Entry 6HIY (electron microscopy, 3.27 A resolution); this record covers chains CP and CA of the 41 polymer chains in the assembly.

# Chain CP
Molecule: bS16m
From: Trypanosoma brucei brucei
UniProtKB: Q384N9 (Q384N9_TRYB2); residue numbers follow UniProt; this construct covers 1-188
Chain sequence (188 residues; numbered 1 to 188; the number before each row is that of its first residue):
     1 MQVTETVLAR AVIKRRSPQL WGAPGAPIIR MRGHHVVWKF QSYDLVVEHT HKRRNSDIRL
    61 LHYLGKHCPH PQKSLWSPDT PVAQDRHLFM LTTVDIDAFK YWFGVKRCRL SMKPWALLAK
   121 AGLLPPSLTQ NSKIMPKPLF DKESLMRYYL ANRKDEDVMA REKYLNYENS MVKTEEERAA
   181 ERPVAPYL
Not modelled in the structure: 1-8

# Chain CA
Molecule: 9S rRNA
From: Trypanosoma brucei brucei
Sequence (621 nucleotides; each row starts with the number of its first residue):
     1 UAAAUUAUGG UCAAUUGUUA GUAUUCAUAU UAAUUUUUUU AAAUGUUUUA UCAUUUUAUA
    61 AAGGUUUAUU UUUGAAAGAU UUUUUGUAUA AAAUUUUAGG AAUAGUUAAU AAUAAUUUAU
   121 AAUUUUGAUU AGAUUGUUUU GUUAAUGCUA UUAGAUGGGU GUGGAAAAAU AAAAAAAAUA
   181 AUUAAUAUAU AUCAAUAAUA AAUUAAAUUA AUCUAUUAGU CAGAAAUGGA UGCCAGCCGU
   241 UGCGGUAAUU UCUAUGCUUU UAAAUAUUAU ACAAUUAUCA UAUUAAAUUG UUAAGUGUUG
   301 AUUUAACCAA UAAAAAUAUA AAUAAUUUUU AUUUGUUUUU AAACACCAUU AGGUAUAUGC
   361 AAAUAUAAAA UUAUAGUAAU UAUAAAUUAU AUUAUAUUAU AUUUAUUCAU AUAAUUAAUA
   421 GGAUAAUAUU UGUAGUUUUU GAUACCAUGA UAAGGAUUAU AAAUUGAAAG UGGUAAUAUC
   481 AUAAUCAAAA UUUAUUAUUU AUAUUAAAUA UGUAUGUGUA GAUAAAAUAA GAAAUUAAAA
   541 AGGUAUUGUU GCCCACCAAU UUUUAUAAUA AAAAUAACGU GCAGUAAUUA AUAUAUUUAU
   601 AAAAAUAUAU UUUUUUUUUU U
Not modelled in the structure: 395-537
Differences from the reference sequence: conflict U298 (C2839 in 343546); insertion (614-621)

# How chain CP and chain CA interact
Pairs across the interface (81):
  Ala9(CP) - U57(CA)  hydrogen bond to the phosphate
  Ala9(CP) - A58(CA)  hydrogen bond to the phosphate
  Ala9(CP) - A165(CA)  base contact
  Ala9(CP) - A166(CA)  hydrogen bond to the base
  Arg10(CP) - A58(CA)  hydrogen bond to the phosphate
  Arg10(CP) - A166(CA)  base contact
  Arg10(CP) - A168(CA)  sugar contact
  Ala11(CP) - A168(CA)  hydrogen bond to the sugar
  Val12(CP) - A168(CA)  hydrogen bond to the sugar
  Val12(CP) - A169(CA)  base contact
  Ile13(CP) - U46(CA)  base contact
  Ile13(CP) - U57(CA)  base contact
  Ile13(CP) - A58(CA)  phosphate contact
  Lys14(CP) - A60(CA)  phosphate contact
  Lys14(CP) - A171(CA)  salt bridge to the phosphate
  Arg15(CP) - U46(CA)  salt bridge to the phosphate
  Arg15(CP) - U170(CA)  hydrogen bond to the sugar
  Arg15(CP) - A171(CA)  salt bridge to the phosphate
  Arg16(CP) - U44(CA)  hydrogen bond to the base
  Arg16(CP) - U46(CA)  salt bridge to the phosphate
  Arg16(CP) - A172(CA)  hydrogen bond to the base
  Ser17(CP) - A172(CA)  sugar contact
  Ser17(CP) - A174(CA)  base contact
  Pro18(CP) - U46(CA)  base contact
  Pro18(CP) - U57(CA)  sugar contact
  Pro18(CP) - A174(CA)  sugar contact
  Pro18(CP) - A176(CA)  base contact
  Gln19(CP) - U57(CA)  hydrogen bond to the sugar
  Gln19(CP) - A174(CA)  hydrogen bond to the sugar
  Gln19(CP) - A176(CA)  hydrogen bond to the sugar
  Leu20(CP) - U56(CA)  sugar contact
  Leu20(CP) - A176(CA)  sugar contact
  Leu20(CP) - A177(CA)  sugar contact
  Trp21(CP) - U56(CA)  hydrogen bond to the sugar
  Trp21(CP) - U57(CA)  phosphate contact
  Trp21(CP) - A76(CA)  sugar contact
  Gly22(CP) - U57(CA)  phosphate contact
  Gly22(CP) - A75(CA)  base contact
  Gly22(CP) - G164(CA)  hydrogen bond to the base
  Ala23(CP) - A58(CA)  sugar contact
  Ala23(CP) - A165(CA)  base contact
  Pro24(CP) - A75(CA)  base contact
  Pro24(CP) - G164(CA)  base contact
  Gly25(CP) - A76(CA)  base contact
  Ala26(CP) - A76(CA)  base contact
  Ala26(CP) - A77(CA)  sugar contact
  Arg30(CP) - A174(CA)  sugar contact
  Arg32(CP) - A174(CA)  salt bridge to the phosphate
  His34(CP) - A195(CA)  base contact
  His35(CP) - U40(CA)  hydrogen bond to the base
  His35(CP) - A41(CA)  stacking on the base
  His35(CP) - A185(CA)  phosphate contact
  His35(CP) - U186(CA)  salt bridge to the phosphate
  His35(CP) - A195(CA)  base contact
  Val36(CP) - U40(CA)  sugar contact
  Val36(CP) - A195(CA)  base contact
  Val37(CP) - U39(CA)  sugar contact
  Val37(CP) - U40(CA)  phosphate contact
  Trp38(CP) - A185(CA)  stacking on the base
  Trp38(CP) - U186(CA)  phosphate contact
  Gln41(CP) - A185(CA)  sugar contact
  Thr50(CP) - A174(CA)  base contact
  His51(CP) - U57(CA)  phosphate contact
  His51(CP) - A58(CA)  phosphate contact
  His51(CP) - A174(CA)  base contact
  Lys52(CP) - A174(CA)  hydrogen bond to the base
  Arg53(CP) - U59(CA)  salt bridge to the phosphate
  Arg53(CP) - A167(CA)  base contact
  Arg54(CP) - A60(CA)  salt bridge to the phosphate
  Arg54(CP) - A173(CA)  salt bridge to the phosphate
  Lys106(CP) - A77(CA)  sugar contact
  Arg107(CP) - A77(CA)  hydrogen bond to the sugar
  Arg107(CP) - G78(CA)  salt bridge to the phosphate
  Arg107(CP) - A79(CA)  base contact
  Arg109(CP) - A176(CA)  salt bridge to the phosphate
  Met112(CP) - U182(CA)  base contact
  Leu128(CP) - U179(CA)  hydrogen bond to the base
  Thr129(CP) - U182(CA)  base contact
  Asn131(CP) - U179(CA)  hydrogen bond to the base
  Lys133(CP) - U182(CA)  salt bridge to the phosphate
  Lys137(CP) - U179(CA)  base contact
Also at the interface, not in a pair above, chain CP (42 interface residues in all): Pro27, Arg59
Also at the interface, not in a pair above, chain CA (35 interface residues in all): G45, A175

# Overview
Chain CP and chain CA form an interface of 42 and 35 residues respectively, with 19 hydrogen bonds, 12 salt
bridges and 2 aromatic stacking contacts. Polar pairs include Ala9(CP)-A166(CA), Arg16(CP)-U44(CA) and
Arg16(CP)-A172(CA).
Chain CP is bS16m and chain CA is 9S rRNA, both from Trypanosoma brucei brucei; the structure, Cryo-EM
structure of the Trypanosoma brucei mitochondrial ribosome - This entry contains the body of the ..., was
determined by electron microscopy, deposited together with 6HIV, 6HIW, 6HIX and 6HIZ.
